PDB entry 6OB3 | X-ray diffraction, 2.10 A resolution | chains A and B

# Chain A
Molecule: GTPase KRas
From: Homo sapiens
Reference sequence: P01116 (RASK_HUMAN), isoform P01116-2; numbering as in UniProt (aligned over 1-169)
Amino-acid sequence (170 residues; each row starts with the number of its first residue; numbering starts at 0):
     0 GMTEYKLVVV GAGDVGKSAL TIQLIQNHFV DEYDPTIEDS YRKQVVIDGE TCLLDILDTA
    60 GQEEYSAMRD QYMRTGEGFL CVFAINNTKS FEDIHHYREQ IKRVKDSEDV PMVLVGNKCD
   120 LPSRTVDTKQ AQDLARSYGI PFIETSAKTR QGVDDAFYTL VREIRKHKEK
Construct notes: expression tag (0); engineered mutation Asp13 (Gly in P01116)
Bound ions: Mg2+: Ser17, Thr35 (together with GMP-PNP)
Residues lining bound ligands: GMP-PNP (GNP; phosphoaminophosphonic acid-guanylate ester): Ala11, Gly12, Asp13, Val14, Gly15, Lys16, Ser17, Ala18, Phe28, Val29, Asp30, Glu31, Pro34, Thr35, Thr58, Ala59, Gly60, Gln61, Asn116, Lys117, Asp119, Leu120, Ser145, Ala146, Lys147
Swiss-Prot annotation at these positions:
  - motif: Tyr32 to Tyr40 (Effector region)
  - binding site (GTP): Gly10 to Gly12, Val14 to Ala18, Val29 to Thr35, Ala59, Gly60, Asn116 to Asp119
  - modified residue: Met1 (N-acetylmethionine), Thr2 (N-acetylthreonine), Lys104 (N6-acetyllysine)
  - glycosylation: Thr35 (Microbial infection: O-linked (Glc) threonine)
  - natural variant: Lys5 (K5E: In NS3; K5N: In GASC), Gly10 (G10GG: In AML), Gly12 (G12A: In colorectal cancer samples; G12C: In lung carcinoma; G12D: In GASC, JMML and SFM; G12R: In lung cancer and bladder cancer; G12S: In GASC and JMML; G12V: In GASC), Asp13 (G13D: In GASC, JMML and OES; this construct carries the variant), Val14 (V14I: In NS3), Leu19 (L19F: In OES), Gln22 (Q22E: In CFC2; Q22R: In NS3), Pro34 (P34L: In NS3; P34Q: In NS3; P34R: In CFC2), Ile36 (I36M: In NS3), Thr58 (T58I: In NS3), Ala59 (A59T: In GASC), Gly60 (G60R: In CFC2; G60S: In NS3), 8 further natural variant entries in UniProt
  - mutagenesis: Asp38 (D38A: Decreased interaction with MAPKAP1/SIN1), Tyr40 (Y40A: Decreased interaction with MAPKAP1/SIN1), Gln61 (Q61L: Promotes GTP binding)
Reported in the primary citation:
  - mutagenesis - G12D, Q61R: decreased binding to Neurofibromin (chain B)
  - mutagenesis - G12D: unchanged catalytic activity on NF1
  - mutagenesis - G12D: unchanged catalytic activity on RASA1 GAP

# Chain B
Molecule: Neurofibromin
From: Homo sapiens
Reference sequence: P21359 (NF1_HUMAN), isoform P21359-6; residues 1209-1463 here = UniProt positions 1209-1463
Amino-acid sequence (256 residues; each row starts with the number of its first residue):
  1208 GVELVTMMGD QGELPIAMAL ANVVPCSQWD ELARVLVTLF DSRHLLYQLL WNMFSKEVEL
  1268 ADSMQTLFRG NSLASKIMTF CFKVYGATYL QKLLDPLLRI VITSSDWQHV SFEVDPTRLE
  1328 PSESLEENQR NLLQMTEKFF HAIISSSSEF PPQLRSVCHC LYQVVSQRFP QNSIGAVGSA
  1388 MFLRFINPAI VSPYEAGILD KKPPPRIERG LKLMSKILQS IANHVLFTKE EHMRPFNDFV
  1448 KSNFDAARRF FLDIAS
Not modelled in the structure: 1208-1218
Construct notes: expression tag (1208)
Swiss-Prot annotation at these positions:
  - site: Arg1276 (Arginine finger)
  - natural variant: Leu1243 (L1243P: In NF1), Arg1250 (R1250P: In NF1), Arg1276 (R1276G: In NF1; R1276P: In NF1; R1276Q: In NF1 and mismatch repair deficient cancer cells), Asn1444 (K1444N: In NF1; this construct carries the variant)

# Chain A / chain B interface
Pairs across the interface - 51 pairs, chain A then chain B:
  Asp13(A) - Arg1276(B)  salt bridge
  Asp13(A) - Gly1277(B)  hydrogen bond (side chain-backbone)
  Ser17(A) - Lys1436(B)
  Ile21(A) - Lys1436(B)
  Gln25(A) - Thr1435(B)  hydrogen bond (side chain-backbone)
  Gln25(A) - Lys1436(B)  hydrogen bond (side chain-backbone)
  Asp30(A) - Gln1272(B)
  Glu31(A) - Gln1272(B)
  Glu31(A) - Arg1276(B)
  Tyr32(A) - Gln1272(B)
  Tyr32(A) - Arg1276(B)
  Tyr32(A) - Leu1390(B)
  Tyr32(A) - Asn1430(B)
  Asp33(A) - Gln1426(B)
  Asp33(A) - Lys1436(B)  salt bridge
  Pro34(A) - Leu1390(B)  hydrophobic
  Pro34(A) - Gln1426(B)  hydrogen bond (backbone-side chain)
  Ile36(A) - Ser1422(B)
  Ile36(A) - Gln1426(B)
  Glu37(A) - Lys1419(B)  salt bridge
  Glu37(A) - Lys1423(B)  hydrogen bond (backbone-side chain)
  Glu37(A) - Glu1437(B)
  Asp38(A) - Lys1423(B)  salt bridge
  Asp38(A) - Lys1436(B)
  Asp38(A) - Glu1437(B)
  Ser39(A) - Arg1325(B)  hydrogen bond
  Ser39(A) - Glu1437(B)  hydrogen bond (backbone-side chain)
  Tyr40(A) - Lys1436(B)
  Arg41(A) - Thr1324(B)  hydrogen bond
  Arg41(A) - Arg1325(B)
  Asp54(A) - Arg1325(B)  salt bridge
  Gln61(A) - Arg1391(B)  hydrogen bond
  Glu62(A) - Asp1237(B)
  Glu62(A) - Lys1283(B)  salt bridge
  Glu63(A) - Thr1286(B)  hydrogen bond
  Glu63(A) - Arg1391(B)  salt bridge
  Glu63(A) - Pro1395(B)
  Tyr64(A) - Phe1389(B)
  Tyr64(A) - Leu1390(B)  hydrogen bond (side chain-backbone)
  Tyr64(A) - Asn1394(B)
  Tyr64(A) - Pro1395(B)
  Ala66(A) - Ser1399(B)
  Ala66(A) - Glu1402(B)
  Met67(A) - Val1398(B)  hydrophobic
  Met67(A) - Lys1419(B)
  Gln70(A) - Lys1419(B)
  Asn86(A) - Asn1278(B)  hydrogen bond
  Lys88(A) - Cys1233(B)
  Lys88(A) - Ser1234(B)
  Lys88(A) - Asn1278(B)
  Glu91(A) - Ser1234(B)  hydrogen bond
Also at the interface, not in a pair above, chain A (27 interface residues in all): Gly12
Also at the interface, not in a pair above, chain B (32 interface residues in all): Phe1275, Asp1322, Ser1386, Val1432, His1439

# Overview
Chain A and chain B form an interface of 27 and 32 residues respectively, with 13 hydrogen bonds and 7 salt
bridges. Polar pairs include Asp13(A)-Arg1276(B), Asp33(A)-Lys1436(B) and Glu37(A)-Lys1419(B). The paper
reports that G12D and Q61R of chain A reduce binding to Neurofibromin (chain B); G12D of chain A leaves
catalytic activity on NF1 unchanged.
Chain A is GTPase KRas and chain B is Neurofibromin, both from Homo sapiens; the structure, Crystal structure
of G13D-KRAS (GMPPNP-bound) in complex with GAP-related domain (GRD) of neurofibromin (NF1), was determined by
X-ray diffraction (same publication as 6OB2).
